8HPO - chains H and E of the 11 polymer chains in the assembly; structure by electron microscopy, 2.60 A resolution.

== Chain H ==
Protein: Transcriptional regulatory protein DEP1
Organism: Saccharomyces cerevisiae (strain ATCC 204508 / S288c)
UniProtKB: P31385 (DEP1_YEAST); numbering as in UniProt (aligned over 1-405)
Chain sequence (405 residues; row label = number of the first residue in the row):
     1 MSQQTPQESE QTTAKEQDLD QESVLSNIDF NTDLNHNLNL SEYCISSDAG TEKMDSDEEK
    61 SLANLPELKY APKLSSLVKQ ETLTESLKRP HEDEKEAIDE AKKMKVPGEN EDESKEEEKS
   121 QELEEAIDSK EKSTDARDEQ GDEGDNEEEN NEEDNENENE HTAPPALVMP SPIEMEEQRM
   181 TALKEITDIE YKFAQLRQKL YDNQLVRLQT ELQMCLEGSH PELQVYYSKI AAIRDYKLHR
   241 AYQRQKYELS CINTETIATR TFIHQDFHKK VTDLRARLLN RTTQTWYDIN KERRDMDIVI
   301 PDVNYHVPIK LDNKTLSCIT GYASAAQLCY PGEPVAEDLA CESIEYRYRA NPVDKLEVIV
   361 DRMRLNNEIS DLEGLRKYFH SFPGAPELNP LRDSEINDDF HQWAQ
Not modelled in the structure: 1-170, 404-405
Curated features (UniProtKB/Swiss-Prot):
  - modified residue (Phosphoserine): S56, S120, S370

== Chain E ==
Protein: Transcriptional regulatory protein RXT2
Organism: Saccharomyces cerevisiae (strain ATCC 204508 / S288c)
UniProtKB: P38255 (RXT2_YEAST); residue numbers follow UniProt; this construct covers 1-430
Chain sequence (430 residues; row label = number of the first residue in the row):
     1 MTIRSSMKNN AELESKSVLA NESNIISTFT RRIIKEKSGN YQVLKRSLDG KLIYPEATGI
    61 SSNRGNKLLQ RSEVVTRRDL NNSKPMIEQT VFYNGSEHRL LQTNIVTDSR RKRIKFTPDI
   121 NVEPVLVGDE NDIDGSEKED ENITDEYYGE EDDDDLSKLV NVKEILTPIL SLGDIINHKT
   181 ISRTFSSPIL KNLALQIILM IEKEQMSVVR YSQFLEVFLG DHPEPIYESN LNLPSYNHNL
   241 TLPEDRGASD EDDINNKNNI NEVNSNSLST EAGHINNGME EFGEEDPFFA LPRLEQSNAL
   301 LSLLPSSSGS ASISTLTAAE QQQLNEEIES ARQLSQIALQ RNKEFIRNLQ KIRKSVIKAN
   361 RIRGRILNWS REYLGISDDD ITIPVALRVV KRGLISATTN KTTNFEEEIE NTMEDGVVDD
   421 NEPDEEANRA
Not modelled in the structure: 1-21, 106-156, 248-285, 306-316, 377-430
Modified positions: T167 (phosphothreonine; TPO); S171 (phosphoserine; SEP)

== Chain H / chain E interface ==
Pairs across the interface (68; chain H residue first):
  Y242(H) - L242(E)
  Y242(H) - P243(E)  hydrogen bond (side chain-backbone)
  Y242(H) - E244(E)
  Y242(H) - D245(E)
  Y242(H) - R246(E)
  Y242(H) - G247(E)
  Q245(H) - L242(E)
  K246(H) - P243(E)
  L249(H) - L242(E)  hydrophobic
  N253(H) - L240(E)
  T256(H) - Y236(E)  hydrogen bond
  I257(H) - Y236(E)
  R260(H) - L233(E)
  R260(H) - P234(E)  hydrogen bond (side chain-backbone)
  R260(H) - P287(E)  hydrogen bond (side chain-backbone)
  R260(H) - F288(E)  hydrogen bond (side chain-backbone)
  T261(H) - E228(E)
  H264(H) - A290(E)
  H264(H) - L291(E)
  H264(H) - P292(E)
  Q265(H) - I226(E)  hydrogen bond (side chain-backbone)
  Q265(H) - Y227(E)
  H268(H) - H222(E)
  H268(H) - I226(E)
  T272(H) - D221(E)
  R275(H) - L219(E)  hydrogen bond (side chain-backbone)
  R275(H) - D221(E)  salt bridge
  N280(H) - K343(E)
  T283(H) - Q340(E)
  Q284(H) - R347(E)
  Y287(H) - Q340(E)  hydrogen bond
  Y287(H) - R341(E)
  Y287(H) - E344(E)
  D288(H) - R347(E)  salt bridge
  C341(H) - R361(E)  hydrogen bond (backbone-side chain)
  E342(H) - R361(E)
  E342(H) - R365(E)  salt bridge
  E342(H) - W369(E)
  S343(H) - K358(E)
  S343(H) - R361(E)
  R362(H) - P168(E)
  L365(H) - P168(E)
  I369(H) - L166(E)
  D371(H) - Y93(E)
  D371(H) - N94(E)
  L372(H) - L166(E)  hydrophobic
  G374(H) - Y93(E)
  L375(H) - H98(E)
  L375(H) - L100(E)  hydrophobic
  F379(H) - N40(E)
  F379(H) - V91(E)  hydrophobic
  F379(H) - Y93(E)  hydrophobic
  F379(H) - T103(E)  hydrogen bond (backbone-side chain)
  H380(H) - T103(E)  hydrogen bond (backbone-side chain)
  H380(H) - N104(E)
  S381(H) - L100(E)
  S381(H) - T103(E)  hydrogen bond
  F382(H) - L100(E)
  F382(H) - L101(E)  hydrogen bond (backbone-backbone)
  F382(H) - S157(E)
  F382(H) - V160(E)
  F382(H) - V162(E)  hydrophobic
  P383(H) - R99(E)
  P383(H) - L101(E)
  G384(H) - R99(E)  hydrogen bond (backbone-backbone)
  E387(H) - E97(E)
  E387(H) - H98(E)
  E387(H) - R99(E)
Interface residues without a listed pair, chain H (42 interface residues in all): Q243, S250, L279, W286, I344, Y378
Interface residues without a listed pair, chain E (57 interface residues in all): Y41, E88, F92, Q102, K163, T167, I169, L215, L231, T241, Q336

== Summary ==
42 residues of chain H and 57 residues of chain E are in contact, with 14 hydrogen bonds and 3 salt bridges.
Polar pairs include R275(H)-D221(E), D288(H)-R347(E) and E342(H)-R365(E).
Here chain H is Transcriptional regulatory protein DEP1 and chain E is Transcriptional regulatory protein
RXT2, both from Saccharomyces cerevisiae (strain ATCC 204508 / S288c). Entry 8HPO (Cryo-EM structure of a
SIN3/HDAC complex from budding yeast) was determined by electron microscopy.
